1EQZ - chains J and D of the 10 polymer chains in the assembly; structure by X-ray diffraction, 2.50 A resolution.

Chain J:
Molecule: 146 nucleotides long DNA
Sequence (146 nucleotides; numbered 147 to 292; the number before each row is that of its first residue):
   147 ATCAATATCC ACCTGCAGAT TCTACCAAAA GTGTATTTGG AAACTGCTCC ATCAAAAGGC
   207 ATGTTCAGCG GAATTCCGCT GAACATGCCT TTTGATGGAG CAGTTTCCAA ATACACTTTT
   267 GGTAGAATCT GCAGGTGGAT ATTGAT
Metal / ion sites: K+ site 1 near DA175 (its only coordinating residue here); Mn2+ site 1: DG185, DG186; K+ site 2: DG216 (shared with 1 residue of chain A); K+ site 3 near DG217 (its only coordinating residue here); K+ site 4 near DG227 (its only coordinating residue here); K+ site 5: DA228 (shared with Lys-31(D) of chain D); Mn2+ site 2 near DG246 (its only coordinating residue here); K+ site 6 near DA256 (its only coordinating residue here); Mn2+ site 3 near DG267 (its only coordinating residue here); Mn2+ site 4 near DG280 (its only coordinating residue here)

Chain D:
Protein: Protein (histone H4)
Source organism: Gallus gallus
Reference sequence: P62801 (H4_CHICK); residues 0-102 here correspond to UniProt positions 1-103 (UniProt number = residue number + 1)
Sequence (103 residues; each row starts with the number of its first residue; numbering starts at 0):
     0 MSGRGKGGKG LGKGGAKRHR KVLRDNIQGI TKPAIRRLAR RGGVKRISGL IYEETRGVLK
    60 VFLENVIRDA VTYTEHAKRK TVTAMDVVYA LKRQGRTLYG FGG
Unresolved in the structure: 0-13
UniProt features mapped onto this chain:
  - DNA-binding region: Lys-16 to Lys-20
  - modified residue: Ser-1 (N-acetylserine), Arg-3 (Asymmetric dimethylarginine), Lys-5 (N6-(2-hydroxyisobutyryl)lysine), Lys-8 (N6-(2-hydroxyisobutyryl)lysine), Lys-12 (N6-(2-hydroxyisobutyryl)lysine), Lys-16 (N6-(2-hydroxyisobutyryl)lysine), Lys-20 (N6,N6,N6-trimethyllysine), Lys-31 (N6-(2-hydroxyisobutyryl)lysine), Lys-44 (N6-(2-hydroxyisobutyryl)lysine), Ser-47 (Phosphoserine), Tyr-51 (Phosphotyrosine), Lys-59 (N6-(2-hydroxyisobutyryl)lysine), Lys-77 (N6-(2-hydroxyisobutyryl)lysine), Lys-79 (N6-(2-hydroxyisobutyryl)lysine), Tyr-88 (Phosphotyrosine), Lys-91 (N6-(2-hydroxyisobutyryl)lysine)
  - cross-link (Glycyl lysine isopeptide (Lys-Gly)): Lys-31 (interchain with G-Cter in UFM1), Lys-91 (interchain with G-Cter in ubiquitin)
Metal / ion sites: K+: Lys-31 (shared with DA228(J) of chain J)

Interface between chain J and chain D:
Residue-residue contacts - 16 pairs, chain J then chain D:
  DG227(J) with Arg-45(D), sugar contact; Ile-46(D), sugar contact; Ser-47(D), phosphate contact; Gly-48(D), hydrogen bond to the phosphate
  DA228(J) with Arg-35(D), salt bridge to the phosphate; Arg-45(D), phosphate contact; Ile-46(D), hydrogen bond to the phosphate
  DT236(J) with Lys-20(D), phosphate contact; Val-21(D), phosphate contact; Arg-23(D), phosphate contact
  DT237(J) with Arg-23(D), salt bridge to the phosphate
  DG246(J) with Lys-79(D), salt bridge to the phosphate
  DC247(J) with Arg-78(D), phosphate contact; Lys-79(D), hydrogen bond to the phosphate; Thr-80(D), hydrogen bond to the phosphate
  DA248(J) with Arg-78(D), salt bridge to the phosphate
Interface residues without a listed pair, chain J (10 interface residues in all): DT226, DA229, DC235
Interface residues without a listed pair, chain D (15 interface residues in all): Arg-39, Lys-44, Tyr-51, Lys-77

Summary:
Chain J and chain D form an interface of 10 and 15 residues respectively; the contacts include 4 hydrogen
bonds and 4 salt bridges. Polar pairs include DG227(J)/Gly-48(D), DA228(J)/Ile-46(D) and DC247(J)/Lys-79(D).
Curated annotation (UniProt) lists a DNA-binding region on chain D.
Chain J is 146 nucleotides long DNA and chain D is Protein (histone H4) (Gallus gallus); the structure, X-ray
structure of the nucleosome core particle at 2.5 A resolution, was determined by X-ray diffraction.
